PDB entry 8HF0 | electron microscopy, 3.72 A resolution | chains A and B of the 7 polymer chains in the assembly

# Chain A
Name: Dicer-2, isoform A
From: Drosophila melanogaster
Notes: EC 3.1.21.1, 3.1.26.-, 3.1.26.3, 3.6.1.3
UniProtKB: A1ZAW0 (A1ZAW0_DROME); numbering as in UniProt (aligned over 1-1722)
Chain sequence (1722 residues; each row starts with the number of its first residue):
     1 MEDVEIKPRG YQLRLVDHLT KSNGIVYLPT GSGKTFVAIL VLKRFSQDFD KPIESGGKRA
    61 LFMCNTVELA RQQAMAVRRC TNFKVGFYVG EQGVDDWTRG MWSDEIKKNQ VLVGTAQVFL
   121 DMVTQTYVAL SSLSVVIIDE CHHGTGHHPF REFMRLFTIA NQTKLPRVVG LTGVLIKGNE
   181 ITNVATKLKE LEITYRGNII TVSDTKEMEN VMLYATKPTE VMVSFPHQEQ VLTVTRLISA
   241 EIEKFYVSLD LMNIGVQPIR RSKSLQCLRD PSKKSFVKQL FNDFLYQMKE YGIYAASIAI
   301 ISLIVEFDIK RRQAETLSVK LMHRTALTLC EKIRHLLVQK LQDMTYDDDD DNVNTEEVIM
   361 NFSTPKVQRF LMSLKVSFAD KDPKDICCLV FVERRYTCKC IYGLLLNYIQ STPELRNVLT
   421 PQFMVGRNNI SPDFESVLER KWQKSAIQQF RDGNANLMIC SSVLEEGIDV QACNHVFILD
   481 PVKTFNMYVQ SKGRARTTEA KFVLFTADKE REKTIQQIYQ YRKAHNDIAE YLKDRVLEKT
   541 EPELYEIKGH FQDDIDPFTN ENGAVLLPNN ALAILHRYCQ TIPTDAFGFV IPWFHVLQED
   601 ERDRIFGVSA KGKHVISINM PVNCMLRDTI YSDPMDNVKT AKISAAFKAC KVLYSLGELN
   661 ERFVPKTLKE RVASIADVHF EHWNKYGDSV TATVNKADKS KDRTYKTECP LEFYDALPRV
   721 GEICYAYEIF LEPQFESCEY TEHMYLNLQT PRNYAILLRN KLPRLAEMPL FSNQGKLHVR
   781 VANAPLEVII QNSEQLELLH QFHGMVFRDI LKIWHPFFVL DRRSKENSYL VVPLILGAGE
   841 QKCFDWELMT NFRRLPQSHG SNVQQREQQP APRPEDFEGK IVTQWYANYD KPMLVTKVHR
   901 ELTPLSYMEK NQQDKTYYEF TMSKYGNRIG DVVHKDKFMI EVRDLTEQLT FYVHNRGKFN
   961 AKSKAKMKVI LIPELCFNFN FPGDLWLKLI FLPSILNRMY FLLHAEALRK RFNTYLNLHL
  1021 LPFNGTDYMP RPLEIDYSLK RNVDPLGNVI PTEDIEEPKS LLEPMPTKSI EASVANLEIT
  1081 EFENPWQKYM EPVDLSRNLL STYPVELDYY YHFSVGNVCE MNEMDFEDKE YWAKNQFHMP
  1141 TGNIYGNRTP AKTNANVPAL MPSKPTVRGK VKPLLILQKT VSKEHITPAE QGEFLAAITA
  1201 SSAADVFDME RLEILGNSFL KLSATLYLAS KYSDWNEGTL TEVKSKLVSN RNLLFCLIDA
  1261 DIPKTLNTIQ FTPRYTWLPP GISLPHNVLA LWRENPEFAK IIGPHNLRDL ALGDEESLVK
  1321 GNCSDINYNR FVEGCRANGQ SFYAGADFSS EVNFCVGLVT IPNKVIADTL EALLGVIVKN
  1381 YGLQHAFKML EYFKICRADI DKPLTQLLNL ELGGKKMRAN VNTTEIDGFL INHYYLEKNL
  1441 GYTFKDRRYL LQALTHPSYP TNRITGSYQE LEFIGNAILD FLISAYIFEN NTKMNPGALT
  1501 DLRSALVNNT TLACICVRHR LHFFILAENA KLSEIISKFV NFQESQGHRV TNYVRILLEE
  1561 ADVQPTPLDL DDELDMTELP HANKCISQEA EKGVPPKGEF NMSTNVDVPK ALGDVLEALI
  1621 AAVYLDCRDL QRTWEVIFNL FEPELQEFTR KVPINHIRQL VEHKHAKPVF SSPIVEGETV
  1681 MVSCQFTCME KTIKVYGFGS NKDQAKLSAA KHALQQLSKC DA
Not modelled in the structure: 1, 1043-1168, 1560-1593
Sequence notes: conflict Asn-1217 (Asp in A1ZAW0), Asn-1476 (Asp in A1ZAW0)
From the paper describing this entry:
  - conformationally variable residues (order/disorder transition): Thr-1551 to Glu-1559, Glu-1560 to Gly-1593, Val-1594 to Val-1608

# Chain B
Name: Loquacious, isoform D
From: Drosophila melanogaster
UniProtKB: M9MRT5 (M9MRT5_DROME); residue numbers follow UniProt; this construct covers 1-359
Chain sequence (359 residues; each row starts with the number of its first residue):
     1 MDQENFHGSS LPQQLQNLHI QPQQASPNPV QTGFAPRRHY NNLVGLGNGN AVSGSPVKGA
    61 PLGQRHVKLK KEKISAQVAQ LSQPGQLQLS DVGDPALAGG SGLQGGVGLM GVILPSDEAL
   121 KFVSETDANG LAMKTPVSIL QELLSRRGIT PGYELVQIEG AIHEPTFRFR VSFKDKDTPF
   181 TAMGAGRSKK EAKHAAARAL IDKLIGAQLP ESPSSSAGPS VTGLTVAGSG GDGNANATGG
   241 GDASDKTVGN PIGWLQEMCM QRRWPPPSYE TETEVGLPHE RLFTIACSIL NYREMGKGKS
   301 KKIAKRLAAH RMWMRLQETP IDSGKISDSI CGELEGEVSI IQDIDRYEQV SKDFEFIKI
Not modelled in the structure: 1-343

# Interface between chain A and chain B
Contacting residue pairs (38; chain A residue first):
  Glu-220(A) with Lys-358(B), salt bridge; Ile-359(B)
  Val-221(A) with Ile-357(B)
  Met-222(A) with Ile-357(B), hydrogen bond (backbone-backbone); Ile-359(B), hydrophobic
  Val-223(A) with Phe-354(B), hydrophobic; Phe-356(B), hydrophobic
  Pro-226(A) with Val-350(B), hydrophobic
  Gln-228(A) with Glu-348(B)
  Val-231(A) with Ile-344(B)
  Leu-232(A) with Tyr-347(B), hydrophobic
  Gly-292(A) with Tyr-347(B)
  Ile-293(A) with Tyr-347(B)
  Lys-340(A) with Asp-345(B), salt bridge
  Met-344(A) with Asp-345(B)
  Glu-357(A) with Arg-346(B), salt bridge
  Met-360(A) with Gln-349(B)
  Asn-361(A) with Arg-346(B), hydrogen bond (backbone-side chain); Tyr-347(B), hydrogen bond (backbone-backbone); Gln-349(B)
  Phe-362(A) with Arg-346(B); Tyr-347(B), hydrophobic
  Ser-363(A) with Tyr-347(B)
  Thr-364(A) with Tyr-347(B)
  Pro-365(A) with Val-350(B), hydrophobic
  Gln-368(A) with Glu-348(B); Val-350(B)
  Arg-369(A) with Val-350(B); Ser-351(B), hydrogen bond (side chain-backbone); Phe-354(B)
  Met-372(A) with Phe-354(B), hydrophobic
  Ser-373(A) with Phe-354(B); Phe-356(B)
  Ser-377(A) with Phe-356(B)
  Lys-501(A) with Phe-356(B)
  Arg-511(A) with Ile-359(B)
  Ile-515(A) with Ile-359(B), hydrophobic
  Arg-522(A) with Ile-359(B), hydrogen bond (side chain-backbone)
Other interface residues (no listed pair), chain A (30 interface residues in all): Gln-230, Val-376
Other interface residues (no listed pair), chain B (15 interface residues in all): Lys-352, Glu-355

# Overview
Chain A and chain B form an interface of 30 and 15 residues respectively; the contacts include 5 hydrogen
bonds and 3 salt bridges. Among the polar pairs are Glu-220(A)/Lys-358(B), Lys-340(A)/Asp-345(B) and
Glu-357(A)/Arg-346(B). From the paper: conformational variability at Thr-1551(A), Glu-1560(A) and Val-1594(A).
Chain A is Dicer-2, isoform A and chain B is Loquacious, isoform D, both from Drosophila melanogaster; the
structure, DmDcr-2/R2D2/LoqsPD with 50bp-dsRNA in Dimer state, was determined by electron microscopy together
with 8HF1 from the same study.
